3HKD - chains A and B of the 5 polymer chains in the assembly; structure by X-ray diffraction, 3.70 A resolution.

# Chain A
Protein: Tubulin alpha chain
Source organism: Ovis aries
Chain sequence (451 residues; each row starts with the number of its first residue):
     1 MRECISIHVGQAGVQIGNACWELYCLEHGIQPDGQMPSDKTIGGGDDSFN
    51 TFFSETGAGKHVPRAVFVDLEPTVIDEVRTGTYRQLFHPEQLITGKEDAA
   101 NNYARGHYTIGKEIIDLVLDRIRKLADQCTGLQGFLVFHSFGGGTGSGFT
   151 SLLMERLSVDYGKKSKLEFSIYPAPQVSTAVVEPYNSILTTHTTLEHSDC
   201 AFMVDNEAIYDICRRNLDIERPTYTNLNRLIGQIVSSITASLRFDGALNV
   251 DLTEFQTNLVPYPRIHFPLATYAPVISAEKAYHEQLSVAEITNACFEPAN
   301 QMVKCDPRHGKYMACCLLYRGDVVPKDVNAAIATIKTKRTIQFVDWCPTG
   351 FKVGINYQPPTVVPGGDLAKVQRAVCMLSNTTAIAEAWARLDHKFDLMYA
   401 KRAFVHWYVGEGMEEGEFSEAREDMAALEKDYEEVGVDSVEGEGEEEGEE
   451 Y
Not modelled in the structure: 1, 38-46, 439-451
Residues lining bound ligands: GTP: Gly10, Gln11, Ala12, Gln15, Ile16, Asp69, Glu71, Asp98, Ala99, Ala100, Asn101, Ser140, Gly142, Gly143, Gly144, Thr145, Gly146, Ile171, Pro173, Ala174, Val177, Ser178, Glu183, Asn206, Tyr224, Leu227, Asn228, Ile231

# Chain B
Protein: Tubulin beta chain
Source organism: Ovis aries
Chain sequence (445 residues; numbered 1 to 455; 10 numbers in that range are skipped by the numbering (no residue carries them; nothing is unmodelled there); the number before each row is that of its first residue):
     1 MREIVHIQAGQCGNQIGAKFWEVISDEHGIDPTGSYHGDSDLQL
    47 ERINVYYNEATGNKYVPRAILVDLEPGTMDSVRSGPFGQIFRPDNFVFGQ
    97 SGAGNNWAKGHYTEGAELVDSVLDVVRKESESCDCLQGFQLTHSLGGGTG
   147 SGMGTLLISKIREEYPDRIMNTFSVMPSPKVSDTVVEPYNATLSVHQLVE
   197 NTDETYSIDNEALYDICFRTLKLTTPTYGDLNHLVSATMSGVTTCLRFPG
   247 QLNADLRKLAVNMVPFPRLHFFMPGFAPLTSRGSQQYRALTVPELTQQMF
   297 DSKNMMAACDPRHGRYLTVAAVFRGRMSMKEVDEQMLNVQNKNSSYFVEW
   347 IPNNVKTAVCDIPP
   369 RGLKMSATFIGNSTAIQELFKRISEQFTAMFRRKAFLHWYTGEGMDEMEF
   419 TEAESNMNDLVSEYQQYQDATADEQGEFEEEEGEDEA
Not modelled in the structure: 1, 278-285, 440-455
Residues lining bound ligands:
  - GDP (guanosine-5'-diphosphate): Gly10, Gln11, Cys12, Gln15, Ile16, Asn101, Ser140, Gly142, Gly143, Gly144, Thr145, Gly146, Pro173, Val177, Ser178, Asp179, Glu183, Asn206, Tyr224, Leu227, Asn228
  - N16 ((3Z,5S)-5-benzyl-3-[1-(phenylamino)ethylidene]pyrrolidine-2,4-dione): Tyr52, Gln136, Asn167, Phe169, Glu200, Tyr202, Val238, Thr239, Cys241, Leu242, Leu248, Leu252, Leu255, Met259, Ala316, Ala317, Val318, Lys352, Thr353, Ala354, Ile378

# How chain A and chain B interact
Contacting residue pairs (48):
  Glu71(A) - Asn249(B)  hydrogen bond
  Thr73(A) - Asn249(B)
  Glu97(A) - Arg2(B)  salt bridge
  Glu97(A) - Arg164(B)  salt bridge
  Glu97(A) - Arg253(B)  salt bridge
  Asp98(A) - Asp251(B)
  Asp98(A) - Lys254(B)  salt bridge
  Ala100(A) - Arg253(B)
  Ala100(A) - Lys254(B)
  Asn101(A) - Lys254(B)
  Asn101(A) - Asn258(B)  hydrogen bond
  Arg105(A) - Arg253(B)
  Pro175(A) - Asn349(B)
  Pro175(A) - Lys352(B)  hydrogen bond (backbone-side chain)
  Ser178(A) - Lys352(B)  hydrogen bond
  Thr179(A) - Leu248(B)
  Thr179(A) - Lys352(B)
  Ala180(A) - Asn258(B)
  Ala180(A) - Lys352(B)
  Val181(A) - Asn258(B)
  Val181(A) - Ile347(B)  hydrophobic
  Val182(A) - Asn258(B)
  Glu220(A) - Lys326(B)
  Arg221(A) - Met325(B)
  Lys394(A) - Pro348(B)
  Lys394(A) - Asn349(B)
  Leu397(A) - Glu345(B)
  Leu397(A) - Trp346(B)
  Leu397(A) - Pro348(B)  hydrophobic
  Met398(A) - Trp346(B)  hydrogen bond (backbone-backbone)
  Met398(A) - Ile347(B)  hydrophobic
  Met398(A) - Pro348(B)
  Lys401(A) - Phe262(B)
  Lys401(A) - Trp346(B)
  Lys401(A) - Ala438(B)  hydrogen bond (side chain-backbone)
  Arg402(A) - Phe262(B)
  Ala403(A) - Pro261(B)
  Ala403(A) - Phe262(B)
  Phe404(A) - Val257(B)
  Phe404(A) - Val260(B)
  Phe404(A) - Pro261(B)
  Phe404(A) - Ile347(B)  hydrophobic
  His406(A) - Val260(B)
  His406(A) - Pro261(B)  hydrogen bond (side chain-backbone)
  His406(A) - Phe262(B)
  His406(A) - Pro263(B)
  Trp407(A) - Val257(B)  hydrophobic
  Trp407(A) - Val260(B)  hydrogen bond (side chain-backbone)
Other interface residues (no listed pair), chain A (25 interface residues in all): Gln11
Other interface residues (no listed pair), chain B (27 interface residues in all): Ala256, Thr314, Asn350, Tyr435, Asp437

# Overview
Chain A and chain B form an interface of 25 and 27 residues respectively; the contacts include 8 hydrogen
bonds and 4 salt bridges. Among the polar pairs are Glu97(A)-Arg2(B), Glu97(A)-Arg164(B) and
Glu97(A)-Arg253(B). Chain A binds GTP. Chain B binds GDP and compound N16.
Chain A is Tubulin alpha chain and chain B is Tubulin beta chain, both from Ovis aries; the structure,
Tubulin-TN16 : RB3 stathmin-like domain complex, was determined by X-ray diffraction, deposited together with
3HKB, 3HKC and 3HKE.
